PDB entry 6RE4 | electron microscopy, 3.00 A resolution | chains P and V of the 20 polymer chains in the assembly

# Chain P
Protein: Mitochondrial ATP synthase subunit OSCP
From: Polytomella sp. Pringsheim 198.80
UniProt: D8V7I1 (D8V7I1_9CHLO); numbering as in UniProt (aligned over 1-229)
Chain sequence (229 residues; each row starts with the number of its first residue):
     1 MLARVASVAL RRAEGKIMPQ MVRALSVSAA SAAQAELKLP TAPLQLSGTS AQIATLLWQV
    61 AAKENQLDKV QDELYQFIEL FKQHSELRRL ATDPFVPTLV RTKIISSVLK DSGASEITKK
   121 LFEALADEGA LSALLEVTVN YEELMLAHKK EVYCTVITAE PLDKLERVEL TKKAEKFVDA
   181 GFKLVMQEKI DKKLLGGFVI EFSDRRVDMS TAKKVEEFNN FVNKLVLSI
Unresolved in the structure: 1-36, 151-229

# Chain V
Protein: ATP synthase subunit alpha
From: Polytomella sp. Pringsheim 198.80
UniProt: A0ZW40 (A0ZW40_9CHLO); residues 1-562 here = UniProt positions 1-562
Chain sequence (562 residues; each row starts with the number of its first residue):
     1 MRSPAAFVAR SGLFKASLGQ SNWAQKAEQM MASVTRTFAA DAKALDELRK PKFSSKYLIQ
    61 HVSQKLIPAV KEWEKSYQPP VIHLGRVLSV GDGIARVYGL KSVQAGELVC FDSGVKGMAL
   121 NLQADHVGVV VFGNDSVIHQ GDLVYRTGQI VNVPIGPGTL GRVTDGLGQP IDGKGPLTNV
   181 RSSLVEVKAP GIIARQSVRE PLFTGVKAVD ALVPIGRGQR ELIIGDRQTG KTAVAIDAII
   241 HQKNCNEQVP KAQRVYCVYV AVGQKRSTVA QLVKLFTQTG AMRYTIMVSA TASDAAPLQF
   301 LAPYSGCAMA EYFRDTGKHG LIIYDDLSKQ SVAYRQMSLL LRRPPGREAF PGDVFYLHSR
   361 LLERAAKLSK ELGGGSLTAF PVIETQAGDV SAYIATNVIS ITDGQIFLET ELFYKGIRPA
   421 LNVGLSVSRV GSAAQFPGMK QVAGTLKLEL AQYREVAAFA QFGSDLDAAT QYVLERGARL
   481 TEMLKQKQFA PIPIERQTVA VYAATKGFLD KVRVQDIVAA EEAVISQVNP AVFKILKANG
   541 KITPALDAHL KAELRKVKLP GA
Unresolved in the structure: 1-42
Differences from the reference sequence: conflict R266 (Lys in A0ZW40)
Ion coordination: Mg2+: T232 (together with ATP)
Small-molecule neighbours:
  - ADP (adenosine-5'-diphosphate): V427, S428, R429
  - ATP (adenosine-5'-triphosphate): D226, R227, Q228, T229, G230, K231, T232, A233, E384, F413, R418, P419, Q486, K487, Q488

# Chain P / chain V interface
Residue-residue contacts - 42 pairs, chain P then chain V:
  L37(P) - W73(V)
  K38(P) - W73(V)
  L39(P) - W73(V)  hydrophobic
  T49(P) - F53(V)
  T49(P) - I59(V)
  Q52(P) - I59(V)
  I53(P) - L58(V)  hydrophobic
  L56(P) - S63(V)
  L56(P) - L66(V)  hydrophobic
  V60(P) - L66(V)
  K63(P) - E72(V)
  E64(P) - V70(V)
  E64(P) - K71(V)
  F81(P) - L48(V)  hydrophobic
  K82(P) - K43(V)
  K82(P) - L45(V)
  R88(P) - A44(V)  hydrogen bond (side chain-backbone)
  A91(P) - L48(V)  hydrophobic
  T92(P) - E47(V)
  T92(P) - L48(V)
  E116(P) - A69(V)
  I117(P) - L66(V)
  K120(P) - K65(V)
  K120(P) - A69(V)
  E123(P) - K65(V)
  A124(P) - H61(V)
  A124(P) - V62(V)  hydrophobic
  D127(P) - H61(V)
  D127(P) - K65(V)  salt bridge
  E128(P) - S55(V)
  E128(P) - L58(V)
  E128(P) - H61(V)  salt bridge
  A130(P) - F53(V)  hydrophobic
  A130(P) - L58(V)  hydrophobic
  S132(P) - L48(V)
  S132(P) - K52(V)
  A133(P) - P51(V)  hydrophobic
  A133(P) - F53(V)  hydrophobic
  L135(P) - L45(V)
  L135(P) - L48(V)
  E136(P) - R49(V)
  E136(P) - P51(V)
Other interface residues (no listed pair), chain P (32 interface residues in all): S50, L57, L121, L125, G129
Other interface residues (no listed pair), chain V (25 interface residues in all): K50, K56, I67

# Summary
The interface between chain P and chain V involves 32 residues on one side and 25 on the other; the contacts
include 1 hydrogen bond and 2 salt bridges. Polar contacts include D127(P)-K65(V), E128(P)-H61(V) and
R88(P)-A44(V). Bound to chain V: ATP and ADP.
Chain P is Mitochondrial ATP synthase subunit OSCP and chain V is ATP synthase subunit alpha, both from
Polytomella sp. Pringsheim 198.80; the structure, Cryo-EM structure of Polytomella F-ATP synthase, Rotary
substate 2B, focussed refinement of F1 head and rotor, was determined by electron microscopy (same publication
as 6RD4, 6RD5, 6RD6, 6RD7, 6RD8, 6RD9 and 46 further entries).
